Entry 1G9G (X-ray diffraction, 1.90 A resolution); this record covers chain A.

Chain A:
Molecule: Cellulase CEL48F
Source organism: Clostridium cellulolyticum
Notes: EC 3.2.1.4; fragment: catalytic module
Reference sequence: P37698 (GUNF_CLOCE); residues 1-629 here correspond to UniProt positions 30-658 (UniProt number = residue number + 29)
Sequence (629 residues; each row starts with the number of its first residue):
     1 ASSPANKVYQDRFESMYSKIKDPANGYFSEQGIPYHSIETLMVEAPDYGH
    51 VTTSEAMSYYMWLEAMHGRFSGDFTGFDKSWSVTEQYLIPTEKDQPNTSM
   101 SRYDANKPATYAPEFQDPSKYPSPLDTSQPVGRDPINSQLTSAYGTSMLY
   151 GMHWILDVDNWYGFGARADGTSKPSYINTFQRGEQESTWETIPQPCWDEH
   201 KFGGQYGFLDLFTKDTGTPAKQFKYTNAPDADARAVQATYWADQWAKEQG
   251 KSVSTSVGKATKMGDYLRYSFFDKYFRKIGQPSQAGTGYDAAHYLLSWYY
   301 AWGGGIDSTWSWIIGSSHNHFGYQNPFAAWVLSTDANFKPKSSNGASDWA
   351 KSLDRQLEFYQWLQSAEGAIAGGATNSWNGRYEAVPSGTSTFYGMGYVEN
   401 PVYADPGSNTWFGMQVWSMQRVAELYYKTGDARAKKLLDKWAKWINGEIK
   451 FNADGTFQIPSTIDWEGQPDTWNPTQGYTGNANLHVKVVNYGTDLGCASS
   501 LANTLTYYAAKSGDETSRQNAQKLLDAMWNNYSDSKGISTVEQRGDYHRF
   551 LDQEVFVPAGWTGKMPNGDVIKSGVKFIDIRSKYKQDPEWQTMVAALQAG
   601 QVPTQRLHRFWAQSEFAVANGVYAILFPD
Metal / ion sites: Ca2+: Gln185, Glu190, Asp405; Mg2+: Trp298, Tyr323

Overview:
The Ca2+ site is built by Gln185, Glu190 and Asp405. Trp298 and Tyr323 form the Mg2+ site.
Chain A is Cellulase CEL48F (Clostridium cellulolyticum); the structure, Xtal-structure of the free native
cellulase CEL48F, was determined by X-ray diffraction, deposited together with 1G9J and 2QNO.
